PDB entry 8D6J | X-ray diffraction, 2.50 A resolution | chains A and B

Chain A:
Protein: Protein argonaute-2
Organism: Homo sapiens
Notes: EC 3.1.26.-
UniProt: Q9UKV8 (AGO2_HUMAN); residues 1-859 here = UniProt positions 1-859
Sequence (859 residues; each row starts with the number of its first residue):
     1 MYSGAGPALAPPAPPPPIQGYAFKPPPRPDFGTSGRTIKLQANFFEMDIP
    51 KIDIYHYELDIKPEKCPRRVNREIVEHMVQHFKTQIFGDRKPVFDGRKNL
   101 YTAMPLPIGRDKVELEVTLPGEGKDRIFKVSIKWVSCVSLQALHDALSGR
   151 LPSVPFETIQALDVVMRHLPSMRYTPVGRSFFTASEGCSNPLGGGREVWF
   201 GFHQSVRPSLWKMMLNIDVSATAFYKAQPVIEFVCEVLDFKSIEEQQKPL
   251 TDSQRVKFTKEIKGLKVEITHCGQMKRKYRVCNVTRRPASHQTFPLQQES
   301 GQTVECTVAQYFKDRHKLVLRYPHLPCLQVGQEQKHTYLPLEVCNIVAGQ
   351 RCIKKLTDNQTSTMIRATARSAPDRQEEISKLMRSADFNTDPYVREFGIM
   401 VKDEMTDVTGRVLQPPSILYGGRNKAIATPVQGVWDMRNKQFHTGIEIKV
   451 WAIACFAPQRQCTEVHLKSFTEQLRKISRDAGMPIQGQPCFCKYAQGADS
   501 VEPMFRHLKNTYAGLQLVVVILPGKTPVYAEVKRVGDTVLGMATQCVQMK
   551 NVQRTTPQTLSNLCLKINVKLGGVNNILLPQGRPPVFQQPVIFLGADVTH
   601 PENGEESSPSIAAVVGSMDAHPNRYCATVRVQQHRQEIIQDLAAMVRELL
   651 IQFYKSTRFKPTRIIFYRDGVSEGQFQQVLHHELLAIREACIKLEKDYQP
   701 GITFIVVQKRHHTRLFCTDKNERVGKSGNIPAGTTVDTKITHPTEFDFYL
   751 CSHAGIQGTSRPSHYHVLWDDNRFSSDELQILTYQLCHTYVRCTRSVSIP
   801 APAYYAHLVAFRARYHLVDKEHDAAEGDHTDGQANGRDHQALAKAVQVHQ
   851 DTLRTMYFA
Disordered / not traced: 1-22, 121-124, 152, 271-275, 673, 821-836
Construct notes: conflict Asp387 (Ser in Q9UKV8), Glu602 (Pro in Q9UKV8), Asn603 (Ala in Q9UKV8), Glu605 (Asp in Q9UKV8), Glu606 (Gly in Q9UKV8), Ser607 (Lys in Q9UKV8), Ser608 (Lys in Q9UKV8), Ala824 (Ser in Q9UKV8), Asp828 (Ser in Q9UKV8), Asp831 (Ser in Q9UKV8), Ala834 (Ser in Q9UKV8)
Ion coordination: Mg2+: Asp597, Asp669
Curated features (UniProtKB/Swiss-Prot):
  - region: Tyr311 to His316 (Interaction with guide RNA), Phe587 to Pro590 (Interaction with GW182 family members), Leu650 to Lys660 (Interaction with GW182 family members), Lys709, Arg710 (Interaction with guide RNA), His753 to Arg761 (Interaction with guide RNA), Tyr790 to Arg812 (Interaction with guide RNA)
  - binding site (a divalent metal cation): Asp597, Asp669, His807
  - modified residue: Tyr2 (3'-nitrotyrosine), Pro700 (4-hydroxyproline)
  - natural variant: Leu192 (L192P: In LESKRES), Gly201 (G201C: In LESKRES; G201V: In LESKRES), His203 (H203Q: In LESKRES), Thr357 (T357M: In LESKRES), Met364 (M364T: In LESKRES), Ala367 (A367P: In LESKRES), Gly573 (G573S: In LESKRES), Gly733 (G733R: In LESKRES), Cys751 (C751Y: In LESKRES), Ser760 (S760R: In LESKRES)
  - mutagenesis: Leu140 (L140W: No effect), Phe470 (F470V: No effect on miRNA-binding or target mRNA cleavage. Abrogates binding to the 7-methylguanosine cap of mRNA and prevents inhibition of translation. Abolishes interaction with TNRC6C ...), Phe505 (F505V: No effect on miRNA-binding or target mRNA cleavage. Abrogates binding to the 7-methylguanosine cap of mRNA and prevents inhibition of translation and abolishes interaction with TNRC6C ...), Lys533 (K533A: Impairs RNA cleavage), Gln545 (Q545A: Impairs RNA cleavage), Lys570 (K570A: Impairs RNA cleavage), Asp597 (D597A: Abrogates RNA cleavage but does not affect binding to siRNA or translational repression), Gln633 (Q633A: No effect; Q633R: Abrogates RNA cleavage. Binds siRNA), His634 (H634P/A: Abrogates RNA cleavage. Binds siRNA), Asp669 (D669A: Abrogates RNA cleavage but does not affect binding to siRNA), Glu673 (E673A: Impairs RNA cleavage; E673G: No effect on RNA cleavage), Phe676 (F676A/I/M/R/Y: Impairs RNA cleavage; F676V: Abrogates RNA cleavage), 6 further mutagenesis entries in UniProt
Reported in the primary citation:
  - contacts within the chain: Glu602-Asn603 (hydrogen bond), Asn603-Glu605 (backbone contact), Lys355-Asn603 (hydrogen bond), Lys354-Gly604 (backbone contact), Glu605-Ser608

Chain B:
Molecule: 21-nt RNA strand
Sequence (21 nucleotides; each row starts with the number of its first residue):
     1 UGGAGUGUGACAAUGGUGUUU
Disordered / not traced: 10-19

Interface between chain A and chain B:
Pairs across the interface (71; chain A residue first):
  Ser220(A) with U8(B), hydrogen bond to the phosphate
  Ala221(A) with G7(B), hydrogen bond to the sugar; U8(B), phosphate contact
  Thr222(A) with U8(B), sugar contact
  Arg277(A) with U20(B), salt bridge to the phosphate
  Tyr279(A) with U20(B), hydrogen bond to the phosphate
  Phe294(A) with U21(B), base contact
  Leu296(A) with U21(B), base contact
  Tyr311(A) with U21(B), hydrogen bond to the phosphate
  Phe312(A) with U21(B), phosphate contact
  His316(A) with U21(B), salt bridge to the phosphate
  His336(A) with U21(B), hydrogen bond to the sugar
  Thr337(A) with U21(B), sugar contact
  Tyr338(A) with U21(B), hydrogen bond to the sugar
  Leu339(A) with U21(B), sugar contact
  Arg351(A) with G9(B), salt bridge to the phosphate
  Thr361(A) with G7(B), base contact
  Met364(A) with G7(B), base contact; U8(B), sugar contact
  Ile365(A) with U6(B), base contact; G7(B), base contact
  Thr368(A) with G7(B), hydrogen bond to the sugar
  Ala369(A) with U6(B), sugar contact
  Leu522(A) with U1(B), base contact
  Gly524(A) with U1(B), hydrogen bond to the base
  Lys525(A) with U1(B), base contact
  Thr526(A) with U1(B), hydrogen bond to the base
  Tyr529(A) with U1(B), stacking on the base
  Lys533(A) with U1(B), salt bridge to the phosphate
  Gln545(A) with U1(B), hydrogen bond to the phosphate
  Cys546(A) with U1(B), hydrogen bond to the phosphate
  Val547(A) with U1(B), phosphate contact; G2(B), phosphate contact
  Gln548(A) with U1(B), hydrogen bond to the sugar; G2(B), hydrogen bond to the phosphate
  Asn551(A) with G2(B), hydrogen bond to the phosphate
  Gln558(A) with G2(B), base contact
  Thr559(A) with G2(B), base contact
  Asn562(A) with G2(B), hydrogen bond to the base
  Leu563(A) with G2(B), sugar contact
  Lys566(A) with U1(B), salt bridge to the phosphate; G2(B), phosphate contact; G3(B), salt bridge to the phosphate
  Lys570(A) with U1(B), salt bridge to the phosphate
  Lys709(A) with U6(B), salt bridge to the phosphate
  Arg710(A) with U8(B), base contact
  His712(A) with U8(B), phosphate contact
  Arg714(A) with G7(B), salt bridge to the phosphate
  His753(A) with G5(B), hydrogen bond to the phosphate; U6(B), salt bridge to the phosphate
  Ile756(A) with A4(B), sugar contact; G5(B), hydrogen bond to the sugar
  Gln757(A) with G5(B), hydrogen bond to the base; U6(B), sugar contact
  Gly758(A) with U6(B), sugar contact
  Thr759(A) with U6(B), sugar contact
  Ser760(A) with U6(B), phosphate contact
  Arg761(A) with U6(B), hydrogen bond to the phosphate; G7(B), salt bridge to the phosphate; U8(B), salt bridge to the phosphate
  Tyr790(A) with A4(B), hydrogen bond to the phosphate
  Arg792(A) with G3(B), salt bridge to the phosphate; A4(B), salt bridge to the phosphate
  Cys793(A) with G3(B), sugar contact; A4(B), sugar contact
  Arg795(A) with A4(B), hydrogen bond to the sugar
  Val797(A) with G5(B), phosphate contact
  Ser798(A) with G5(B), hydrogen bond to the phosphate
  Tyr804(A) with A4(B), phosphate contact; G5(B), hydrogen bond to the phosphate
  Arg812(A) with U1(B), salt bridge to the phosphate
Also at the interface, not in a pair above, chain A (66 interface residues in all): Val219, Pro295, Val308, Lys335, Leu356, Arg375, Thr544, Ala754, Gly755, Ala859

Summary:
Chain A and chain B form an interface of 66 and 11 residues respectively, with 23 hydrogen bonds, 15 salt
bridges and 1 aromatic stacking contact. Polar pairs include Gly524(A)-U1(B), Thr526(A)-U1(B) and
Asn562(A)-G2(B). The paper reports contacts within the chain involving Glu602(A), Asn603(A) and Glu605(A)
among others.
Chain A is Protein argonaute-2 (Homo sapiens) and chain B is a 21-nt RNA strand; the structure, Human Ago2
bound to miR122(21nt) with PIWI loop swapped to AtAgo10 sequence, was determined by X-ray diffraction,
deposited together with 8D71.
